PDB entry 7O17 | electron microscopy, 4.50 A resolution (low resolution: residue-level contacts below are approximate; hydrogen-bond / salt-bridge calls are withheld) | chains A and E of the 5 polymer chains in the assembly

# Chain A
Molecule: Probable ABC transporter binding protein NosD
Organism: Pseudomonas stutzeri ATCC 14405
UniProtKB: P19843 (NOSD_PSEST); numbering as in UniProt (aligned over 1-436)
Sequence (436 residues; each row starts with the number of its first residue):
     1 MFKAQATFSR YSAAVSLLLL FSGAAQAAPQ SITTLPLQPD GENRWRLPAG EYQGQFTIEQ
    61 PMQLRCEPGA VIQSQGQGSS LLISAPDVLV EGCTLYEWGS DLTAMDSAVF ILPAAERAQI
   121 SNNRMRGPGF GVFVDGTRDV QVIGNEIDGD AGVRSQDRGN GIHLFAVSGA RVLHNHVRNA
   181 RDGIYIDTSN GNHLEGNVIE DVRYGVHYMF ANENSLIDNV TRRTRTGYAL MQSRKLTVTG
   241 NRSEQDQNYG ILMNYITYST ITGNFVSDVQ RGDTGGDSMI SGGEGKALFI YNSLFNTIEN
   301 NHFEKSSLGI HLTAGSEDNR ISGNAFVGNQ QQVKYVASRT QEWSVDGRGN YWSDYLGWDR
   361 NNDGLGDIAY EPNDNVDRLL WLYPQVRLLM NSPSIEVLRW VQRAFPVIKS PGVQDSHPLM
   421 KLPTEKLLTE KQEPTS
Disordered / not traced: 1-27, 431-436

# Chain E
Molecule: Probable ABC transporter permease protein NosY
Organism: Pseudomonas stutzeri ATCC 14405
UniProtKB: P19845 (NOSY_PSEST); numbering as in UniProt (aligned over 1-276)
Sequence (276 residues; row label = number of the first residue in the row):
     1 MNQVWNIARK ELSDGLRNRW LLAISLLFAV LAVGIAWLGA AASGQLGFTS IPATIASLAS
    61 LATFLMPLIA LLLAYDAIVG EDEGGTLMLL LTYPLGRGQI LLGKFVGHGL ILALAVLIGF
   121 GCAALAIALL VEGVELGMLF WAFGRFMISS TLLGWVFLAF AYVLSGKVNE KSSAAGLALG
   181 VWFLFVLVFD LVLLALLVLS EGKFNPELLP WLLLLNPTDI YRLINLSGFE GSGSAMGVLS
   241 LGADLPVPAA VLWLCLLAWI GVSLLLAYAI FRRRLT
Disordered / not traced: 1, 231-244, 275-276

# Interface between chain A and chain E
Residue-residue contacts (39; chain A residue first):
  Asp359(A) with Ala53(E)
  Arg360(A) with Leu38(E)
  Asn361(A) with Ala41(E)
  Asn362(A) with Ala36(E); Leu46(E); Gly47(E); Phe48(E); Thr49(E)
  Asp363(A) with Phe48(E)
  Leu382(A) with Glu201(E); Pro206(E)
  Tyr383(A) with Leu197(E); Glu201(E); Lys203(E); Phe204(E); Pro206(E); Leu209(E)
  Gln385(A) with Leu209(E); Pro210(E); Leu213(E)
  Val386(A) with Leu197(E)
  Leu388(A) with Asp219(E); Arg222(E); Leu223(E)
  Leu389(A) with Asp190(E); Leu193(E); Leu194(E); Arg222(E)
  Met390(A) with Leu194(E)
  Asn391(A) with Arg222(E)
  Ser392(A) with Asp190(E); Arg222(E)
  Pro393(A) with Ser60(E); Thr63(E); Phe64(E)
  Ser394(A) with Val186(E); Leu187(E); Asp190(E)
  Ile395(A) with Leu191(E)
Also at the interface, not in a pair above, chain A (18 interface residues in all): Trp358
Also at the interface, not in a pair above, chain E (32 interface residues in all): Thr54, Ser57, Ser200, Pro246

# In short
The interface between chain A and chain E involves 18 residues on one side and 32 on the other.
Chain A is Probable ABC transporter binding protein NosD and chain E is Probable ABC transporter permease
protein NosY, both from Pseudomonas stutzeri ATCC 14405; the structure, ABC transporter NosDFY E154Q,
ATP-bound in lipid nanodisc, was determined by electron microscopy together with 7O0Y, 7O0Z, 7O10, 7O11, 7O12,
7O13 and 10 further entries from the same study.
